Entry 6KUP (electron microscopy, 4.30 A resolution (low resolution: residue-level contacts below are approximate; hydrogen-bond / salt-bridge calls are withheld)); this record covers chains A and V of the 5 polymer chains in the assembly.

Chain A:
Name: Polymerase 3
From: Influenza D virus (D/swine/Oklahoma/1334/2011)
UniProt: K9LHJ4 (K9LHJ4_9ORTO); residue numbers follow UniProt; this construct covers 1-710
Chain sequence (710 residues; each row starts with the number of its first residue):
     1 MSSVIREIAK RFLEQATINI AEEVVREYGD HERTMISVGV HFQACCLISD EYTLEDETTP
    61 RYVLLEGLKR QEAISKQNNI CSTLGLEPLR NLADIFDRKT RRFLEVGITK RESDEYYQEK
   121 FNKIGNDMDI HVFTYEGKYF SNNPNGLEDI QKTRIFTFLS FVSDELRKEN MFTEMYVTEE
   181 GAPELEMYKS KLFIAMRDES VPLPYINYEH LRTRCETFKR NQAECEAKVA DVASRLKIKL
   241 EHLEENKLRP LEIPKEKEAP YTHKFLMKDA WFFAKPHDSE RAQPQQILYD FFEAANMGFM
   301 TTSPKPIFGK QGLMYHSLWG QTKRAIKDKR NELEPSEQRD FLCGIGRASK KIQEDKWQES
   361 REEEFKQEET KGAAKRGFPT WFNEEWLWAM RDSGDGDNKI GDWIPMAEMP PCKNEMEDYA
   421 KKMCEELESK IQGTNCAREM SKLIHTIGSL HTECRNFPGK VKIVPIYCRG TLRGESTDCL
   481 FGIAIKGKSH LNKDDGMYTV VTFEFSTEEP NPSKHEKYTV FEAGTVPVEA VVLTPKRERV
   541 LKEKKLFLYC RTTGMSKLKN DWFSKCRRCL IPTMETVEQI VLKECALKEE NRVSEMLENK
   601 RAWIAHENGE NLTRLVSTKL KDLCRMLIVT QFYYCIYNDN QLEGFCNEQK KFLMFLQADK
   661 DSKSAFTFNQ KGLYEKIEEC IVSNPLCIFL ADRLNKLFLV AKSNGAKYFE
Not modelled in the structure: 1-183, 394-398, 531-541

Chain V:
Molecule: 15-nt RNA strand
Sequence (15 nucleotides; row label = number of the first residue in the row):
     1 AGCAGUAGCA AGGAG

Interface between chain A and chain V:
Residue-residue contacts (30):
  Lys264(A) with C3(V); A4(V)
  Lys310(A) with G2(V)
  Leu342(A) with A1(V)
  Gly344(A) with A10(V); A11(V)
  Ile345(A) with A11(V)
  Gly346(A) with A11(V)
  Arg347(A) with A1(V); A10(V); A11(V)
  Ala348(A) with A10(V); A11(V)
  Lys351(A) with C9(V)
  Gly372(A) with G5(V)
  Ala373(A) with G5(V)
  His490(A) with A11(V)
  Gly496(A) with C9(V)
  Met497(A) with G2(V); C3(V); G8(V); C9(V)
  Thr499(A) with A1(V)
  Lys517(A) with C3(V)
  Thr552(A) with G2(V)
  Thr553(A) with G2(V)
  Gly554(A) with C3(V)
  Lys559(A) with A4(V)
  Asp639(A) with G5(V)
  Ser683(A) with G5(V)
Also at the interface, not in a pair above, chain A (26 interface residues in all): Gln311, Thr370, Arg551, Asn640
Also at the interface, not in a pair above, chain V (11 interface residues in all): U6, A7

Overview:
26 residues of chain A and 11 residues of chain V are in contact.
Here chain A is Polymerase 3 (Influenza D virus (D/swine/Oklahoma/1334/2011)) and chain V is a 15-nt RNA
strand. Entry 6KUP (Structure of influenza D virus polymerase bound to vRNA promoter in Mode A
conformation(Class A2)) was determined by electron microscopy together with 6KUJ, 6KUK, 6KUR, 6KUT, 6KUV and
6KV5 from the same study.
